Entry 5I38 (X-ray diffraction, 2.60 A resolution); this record covers chains A and B.

Chain A (and B):
Name: Tyrosinase
From: Bacillus megaterium
Notes: chain B of this document is another copy of the same molecule, construct and numbering; everything in this record applies to it too
Reference sequence: B2ZB02 (B2ZB02_BACME); residue numbers follow UniProt; this construct covers 4-290
Sequence (287 residues; row label = number of the first residue in the row):
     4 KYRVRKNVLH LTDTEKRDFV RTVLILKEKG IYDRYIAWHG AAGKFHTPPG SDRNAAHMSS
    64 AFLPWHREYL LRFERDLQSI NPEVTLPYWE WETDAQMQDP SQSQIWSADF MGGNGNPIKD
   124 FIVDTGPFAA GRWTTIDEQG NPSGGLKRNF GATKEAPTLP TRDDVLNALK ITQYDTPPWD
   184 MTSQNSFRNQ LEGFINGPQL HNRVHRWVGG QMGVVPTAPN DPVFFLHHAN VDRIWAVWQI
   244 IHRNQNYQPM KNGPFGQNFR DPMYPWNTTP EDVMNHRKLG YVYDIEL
Not modelled in the structure: 4 (chain B: fully traced)
Metal / ion sites: Cu ion site 1: H42, H60, H69; Cu ion site 2: H204, H208, H231
Small-molecule neighbours: 5-hydroxy-2-(hydroxymethyl)-4H-pyran-4-one (KOJ): H42, H60, H204, N205, H208, R209, M215, G216, V217, V218, A221
From the paper describing this entry:
  - binding site for 5-hydroxy-2-(hydroxymethyl)-4H-pyran-4-one: H208
  - Cu ion coordination: H208

Interface between chain A and chain B:
Pairs across the interface (45):
  K32(A) - F258(B)
  G33(A) - F258(B)
  I34(A) - F258(B)  hydrophobic
  D36(A) - F48(B)
  D36(A) - P52(B)
  R37(A) - F48(B)
  R37(A) - P265(B)
  R37(A) - Y267(B)
  R37(A) - W269(B)  hydrogen bond (side chain-backbone)
  R37(A) - N270(B)  hydrogen bond
  A40(A) - F48(B)  hydrophobic
  A40(A) - Y267(B)  hydrogen bond (backbone-side chain)
  W41(A) - Y267(B)  hydrogen bond (backbone-side chain)
  W41(A) - P268(B)  hydrogen bond (side chain-backbone)
  A44(A) - A44(B)  hydrophobic
  A44(A) - Y267(B)
  K47(A) - K47(B)
  K47(A) - E141(B)  hydrogen bond (side chain-backbone)
  K47(A) - Q142(B)
  K47(A) - G143(B)
  F48(A) - D36(B)
  F48(A) - R37(B)
  F48(A) - A40(B)  hydrophobic
  H49(A) - G143(B)
  H49(A) - N144(B)
  P52(A) - D36(B)
  G53(A) - P145(B)
  R75(A) - N270(B)
  E141(A) - K47(B)  hydrogen bond (backbone-side chain)
  Q142(A) - K47(B)
  G143(A) - K47(B)
  G143(A) - H49(B)
  N144(A) - H49(B)
  P145(A) - G53(B)
  F258(A) - K32(B)
  F258(A) - G33(B)
  F258(A) - I34(B)  hydrophobic
  P265(A) - R37(B)
  Y267(A) - R37(B)
  Y267(A) - A40(B)  hydrogen bond (side chain-backbone)
  Y267(A) - W41(B)  hydrogen bond (side chain-backbone)
  P268(A) - W41(B)  hydrogen bond (backbone-side chain)
  W269(A) - R37(B)  hydrogen bond (backbone-side chain)
  N270(A) - R37(B)  hydrogen bond
  N270(A) - R75(B)
Interface residues without a listed pair, chain A (27 interface residues in all): I139, M266
Interface residues without a listed pair, chain B (27 interface residues in all): I139, M266

Overview:
The chain A/chain B interface involves 27 residues from each chain, with 12 hydrogen bonds. Among the polar
pairs are R37(A)-W269(B), R37(A)-N270(B) and A40(A)-Y267(B). Bound to chain A:
5-hydroxy-2-(hydroxymethyl)-4H-pyran-4-one. H42(A), H60(A) and H69(A) form the Cu ion site 1. The paper
reports a binding site for 5-hydroxy-2-(hydroxymethyl)-4H-pyran-4-one at H208(A); Cu ion coordination by
H208(A).
Chain A and chain B are both Tyrosinase (Bacillus megaterium); the structure, Crystal Structure of tyrosinase
from Bacillus megaterium with inhibitor kojic acid in the active site, was determined by X-ray diffraction
together with 5I3A and 5I3B from the same study.
